Entry 8YLT (electron microscopy, 3.09 A resolution); this record covers chains C and D of the 4 polymer chains in the assembly.

== Chain C (and D) ==
Protein: SIR2-like domain-containing protein
Organism: Bacillus subtilis subsp. natto (strain BEST195)
Notes: chain D of this document is another copy of the same molecule, construct and numbering; everything in this record applies to it too
UniProtKB: D4G637 (D4G637_BACNB); numbering as in UniProt (aligned over 1-1005)
Chain sequence (1005 residues; numbered 1 to 1005; the number before each row is that of its first residue):
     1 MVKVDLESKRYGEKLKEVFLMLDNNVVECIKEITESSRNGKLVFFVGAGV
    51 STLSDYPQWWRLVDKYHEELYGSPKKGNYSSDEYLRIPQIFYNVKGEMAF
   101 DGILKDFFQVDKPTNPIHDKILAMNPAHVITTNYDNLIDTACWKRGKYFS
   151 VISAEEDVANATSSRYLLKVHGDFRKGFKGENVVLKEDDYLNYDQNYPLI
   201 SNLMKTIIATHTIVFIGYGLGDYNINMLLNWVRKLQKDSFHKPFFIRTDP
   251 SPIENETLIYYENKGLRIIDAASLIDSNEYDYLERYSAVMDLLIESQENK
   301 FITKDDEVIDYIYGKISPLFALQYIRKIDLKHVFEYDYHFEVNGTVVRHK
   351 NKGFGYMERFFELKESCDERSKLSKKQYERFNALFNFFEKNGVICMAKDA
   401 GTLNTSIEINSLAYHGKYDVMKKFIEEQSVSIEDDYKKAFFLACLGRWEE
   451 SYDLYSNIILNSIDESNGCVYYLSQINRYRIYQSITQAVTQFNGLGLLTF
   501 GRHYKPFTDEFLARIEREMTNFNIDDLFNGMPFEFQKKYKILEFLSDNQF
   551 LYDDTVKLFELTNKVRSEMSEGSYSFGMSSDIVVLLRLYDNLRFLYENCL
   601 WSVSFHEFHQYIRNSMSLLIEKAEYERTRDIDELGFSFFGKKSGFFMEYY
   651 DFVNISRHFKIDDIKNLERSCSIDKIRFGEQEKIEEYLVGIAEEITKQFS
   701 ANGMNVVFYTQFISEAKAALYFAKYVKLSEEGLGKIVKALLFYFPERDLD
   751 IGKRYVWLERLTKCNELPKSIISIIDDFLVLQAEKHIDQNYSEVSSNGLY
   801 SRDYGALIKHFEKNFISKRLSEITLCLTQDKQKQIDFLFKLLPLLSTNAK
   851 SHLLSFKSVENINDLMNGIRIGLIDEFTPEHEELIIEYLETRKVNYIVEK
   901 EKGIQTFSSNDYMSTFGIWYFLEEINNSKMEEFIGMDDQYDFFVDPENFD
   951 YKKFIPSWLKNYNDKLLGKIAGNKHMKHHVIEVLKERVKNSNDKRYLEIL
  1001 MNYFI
Disordered / not traced: 1-13 (chain D: 1-8)
Ligand contacts: NAD (nicotinamide-adenine-dinucleotide): Gly49, Thr52, Leu53, Gln58, Trp60, Asn78, Tyr79, Tyr84, Gly217, Tyr218, Gly219, Thr248, Asp249, Tyr282, Tyr286

== Chain C / chain D interface ==
Pairs across the interface (80; chain C residue first):
  Ala123(C) with Asn521(D), hydrogen bond (backbone-side chain)
  Asn125(C) with Asn521(D); Asn523(D)
  Trp143(C) with Ile463(D)
  Gly146(C) with Tyr471(D), hydrogen bond (backbone-side chain); Gln475(D)
  Lys147(C) with Asp526(D); Gly530(D)
  Tyr148(C) with Gly530(D)
  Glu155(C) with Gln236(D)
  Glu156(C) with Gln236(D), hydrogen bond
  Ala159(C) with Ser239(D); His241(D), hydrogen bond (backbone-side chain)
  Thr162(C) with Pro532(D); Phe533(D), hydrogen bond (backbone-backbone)
  Ser163(C) with Gly530(D)
  Arg165(C) with Asp526(D), salt bridge; Gly530(D)
  Pro198(C) with Leu235(D), hydrophobic
  Leu199(C) with Ala209(D), hydrophobic; Leu235(D), hydrophobic; Ser239(D)
  Asn202(C) with Asn202(D), hydrogen bond (backbone-side chain); Lys205(D)
  Leu203(C) with Thr206(D)
  Lys205(C) with Asn202(D)
  Thr206(C) with Asn202(D); Leu203(D); Thr206(D)
  Ala209(C) with Ala159(D); Leu199(D), hydrophobic
  Thr210(C) with Val158(D)
  Leu235(C) with Leu199(D), hydrophobic
  Lys237(C) with Glu155(D); Asn196(D), hydrogen bond (side chain-backbone)
  Ser239(C) with Glu155(D); Ala159(D); Leu199(D)
  His241(C) with Ala159(D)
  Glu295(C) with Asn521(D)
  Ile459(C) with Trp143(D), hydrogen bond (backbone-side chain)
  Leu460(C) with Trp143(D), hydrogen bond (backbone-side chain); Lys144(D)
  Ser462(C) with Trp143(D)
  Ile463(C) with Trp143(D)
  Tyr471(C) with Trp143(D), hydrophobic; Gly146(D)
  Thr520(C) with Lys352(D), hydrogen bond
  Asn521(C) with Arg145(D)
  Gly530(C) with Tyr148(D)
  Pro532(C) with Tyr148(D)
  Phe533(C) with Thr162(D)
  Glu534(C) with Thr162(D)
  Gln549(C) with Gln549(D); Tyr552(D)
  Tyr552(C) with Leu551(D); Tyr552(D), hydrophobic; Thr555(D); Val556(D), hydrophobic
  Thr555(C) with Phe559(D)
  Val556(C) with Thr555(D)
  Phe559(C) with Phe559(D), hydrophobic
  Arg566(C) with Arg669(D)
  Ser567(C) with Arg669(D)
  Ser570(C) with Arg669(D)
  Gln610(C) with Glu560(D); Asn563(D), hydrogen bond
  Arg613(C) with Asn563(D)
  Asn614(C) with Phe559(D)
  Ile631(C) with Asn990(D)
  Asp632(C) with Ser991(D)
  Phe636(C) with Arg987(D)
  Lys985(C) with Met1001(D); Ile1005(D)
  Arg987(C) with Asp632(D), salt bridge
  Lys989(C) with Met1001(D)
  Asn990(C) with Thr628(D)
  Ser991(C) with Asp632(D)
  Met1001(C) with Lys985(D); Lys989(D)
Other interface residues (no listed pair), chain C (72 interface residues in all): Arg145, Val158, Ala161, Tyr166, Lys234, Asp525, Asn548, Leu551, Asn563, Glu607, Thr628, Asp662, Ile955, Pro956, Glu986, Val988
Other interface residues (no listed pair), chain D (70 interface residues in all): Glu156, Asn160, Ser163, Tyr166, Pro198, Thr210, Trp231, Phe240, Tyr336, Glu518, Asn529, Glu534, Thr562, Val565, Glu568, Leu618, Glu621, Arg629, Ile631, Glu633, Asn992, Leu997

== In short ==
Chain C and chain D form an interface of 72 and 70 residues respectively; the contacts include 11 hydrogen
bonds and 2 salt bridges. Polar contacts include Arg165(C)-Asp526(D), Arg987(C)-Asp632(D) and
Ala123(C)-Asn521(D). Ligands of chain C: NAD.
Chain C and chain D are both SIR2-like domain-containing protein (Bacillus subtilis subsp. natto (strain
BEST195)); the structure, The structure of DSR2 and NAD+ complex, was determined by electron microscopy (same
publication as 8YKF, 8YL5, 8YLN, 8Z18 and 8ZTR).
